Entry 2ZWG (X-ray diffraction, 1.32 A resolution); this record covers chains A and B.

[Chain A]
Protein: Tyrosinase
Source organism: Streptomyces castaneoglobisporus
Notes: EC 1.14.18.1
Reference sequence: Q83WS2 (Q83WS2_9ACTN); numbering as in UniProt (aligned over 1-273)
Amino-acid sequence (281 residues; each row starts with the number of its first residue):
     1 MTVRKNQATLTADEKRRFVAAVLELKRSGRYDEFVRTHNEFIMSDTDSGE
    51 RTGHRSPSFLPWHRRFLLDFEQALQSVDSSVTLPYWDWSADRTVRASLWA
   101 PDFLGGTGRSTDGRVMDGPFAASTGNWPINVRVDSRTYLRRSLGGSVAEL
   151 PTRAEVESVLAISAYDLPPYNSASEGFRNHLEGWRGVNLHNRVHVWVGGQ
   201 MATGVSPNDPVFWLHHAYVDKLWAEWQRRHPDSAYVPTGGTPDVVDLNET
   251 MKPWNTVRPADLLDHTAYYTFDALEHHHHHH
Unresolved in the structure: 1, 278-281
Differences from the reference sequence: conflict Ser123 (Phe in Q83WS2); expression tag (274-281)
Metal / ion sites: Cu ion site 1: His38, His54, His63 (shared with Tyr98(B) of chain B); Cu ion site 2: His190, His194, His216; Cu ion site 3 near His277 (its only coordinating residue here)

[Chain B]
Protein: MelC
Source organism: Streptomyces castaneoglobisporus
Reference sequence: Q83WS1 (Q83WS1_9ACTN); residues 1-126 here = UniProt positions 1-126
Amino-acid sequence (134 residues; each row starts with the number of its first residue):
     1 MPEITRRRALTAAAAVAATASAAVTLAAPAASAAGHHEPAAPESFDEVYK
    51 GRRIQGRPARGAAHHHEHGGGYEVFVDGVQLHVMRNADGSWISVVSHYDP
   101 VPTPRAAARAAVDELQGAPLLPFPANLEHHHHHH
Unresolved in the structure: 1-39, 60-70, 123-134
Differences from the reference sequence: conflict Arg60 (Gly in Q83WS1), Ala62 (Gly in Q83WS1); expression tag (127-134)
Modified / non-standard residues: Tyr98 (3,4-dihydroxyphenylalanine; DAH)
Metal / ion sites: Cu ion site 1: His82, Met84, His97; Cu ion site 2: Tyr98 (shared with His38(A), His54(A), His63(A) of chain A)

[How chain A and chain B interact]
Pairs across the interface (52; chain A residue first):
  His38(A) with Tyr98(B)
  Asn39(A) with Val94(B)
  Ile42(A) with Met84(B); His97(B), hydrogen bond (backbone-side chain); Tyr98(B)
  Met43(A) with His82(B), hydrogen bond (backbone-side chain); Met84(B); Val94(B), hydrophobic
  Asp45(A) with Met84(B)
  Asp47(A) with Asn86(B); Ala87(B), hydrogen bond (side chain-backbone)
  His54(A) with Tyr98(B)
  Arg55(A) with Met84(B); Asn86(B), hydrogen bond; Ile92(B)
  Thr111(A) with Gln116(B)
  Asp112(A) with Gln116(B)
  Gly113(A) with Gln116(B)
  Arg132(A) with Leu121(B)
  Val133(A) with Val94(B), hydrophobic; Leu120(B); Leu121(B), hydrogen bond (backbone-backbone)
  Asp134(A) with Leu115(B); Pro119(B); Leu121(B)
  Ser135(A) with Pro119(B), hydrogen bond (backbone-backbone)
  Arg136(A) with Glu114(B), salt bridge; Leu115(B), hydrogen bond (side chain-backbone); Gln116(B); Ala118(B)
  Arg140(A) with Glu114(B), salt bridge
  Asn171(A) with Ala87(B)
  Ser172(A) with Ala87(B)
  Ala173(A) with Ala87(B), hydrophobic
  Trp184(A) with His97(B); Pro100(B), hydrophobic
  Arg185(A) with Asp88(B), salt bridge
  His190(A) with Tyr98(B)
  Asn191(A) with Tyr98(B)
  His194(A) with Tyr98(B)
  Val195(A) with Tyr98(B); Asp99(B)
  Met201(A) with Tyr98(B)
  Ala202(A) with Val95(B); Ser96(B); His97(B), hydrogen bond (backbone-backbone); Tyr98(B)
  Thr203(A) with Val94(B); Val95(B); Tyr98(B)
  Gly204(A) with Val94(B), hydrogen bond (backbone-backbone)
  Ser206(A) with Tyr98(B)
Other interface residues (no listed pair), chain A (34 interface residues in all): Thr46, Ser110, Gly199
Other interface residues (no listed pair), chain B (21 interface residues in all): Arg85

[In short]
34 residues of chain A face 21 of chain B across their interface, with 9 hydrogen bonds and 3 salt bridges.
Among the polar pairs are Arg136(A)-Glu114(B), Arg140(A)-Glu114(B) and Arg185(A)-Asp88(B). His38(A), His54(A),
His63(A) and Tyr98(B) form the Cu ion site 2.
Chain A is Tyrosinase and chain B is MelC, both from Streptomyces castaneoglobisporus; the structure, Crystal
structure of the copper-bound tyrosinase in complex with a caddie protein from streptomyces
castaneoglobisporus obtained ..., was determined by X-ray diffraction.
